8D4V - chains A and B; structure by X-ray diffraction, 1.85 A resolution.

# Chain A
Molecule: Cathepsin G, C-terminal truncated form
Organism: Homo sapiens
Reference sequence: P08311 (CATG_HUMAN); residues 16-238 here correspond to UniProt positions 21-243 (UniProt number = residue number + 5)
Chain sequence (223 residues; each row starts with the number of its first residue):
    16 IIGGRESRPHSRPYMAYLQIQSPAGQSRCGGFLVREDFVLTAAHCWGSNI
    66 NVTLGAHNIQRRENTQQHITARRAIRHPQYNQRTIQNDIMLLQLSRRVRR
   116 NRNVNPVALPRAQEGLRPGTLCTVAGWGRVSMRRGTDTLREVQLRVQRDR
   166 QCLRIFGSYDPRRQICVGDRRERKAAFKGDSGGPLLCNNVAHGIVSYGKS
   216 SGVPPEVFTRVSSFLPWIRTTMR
Cystine bridges: C44-C60, C137-C202, C167-C181
Curated features (UniProtKB/Swiss-Prot):
  - region (Important for antimicrobial activity): I16 to R20, H92 to L106
  - active site (Charge relay system): H59, D103, S196
  - glycosylation: N66 (N-linked (GlcNAc...) (complex) asparagine)

# Chain B
Molecule: Extracellular Adherence Protein
Organism: Staphylococcus aureus subsp. aureus Mu50
Reference sequence: Q99QS1 (MAP_STAAM); residues 158-254 here = UniProt positions 158-254
Chain sequence (100 residues; row label = number of the first residue in the row):
   155 GSTVQVPYTITVNGTSQNILSNLTFNKNQNISYKDLEGKVKSVLESNRGI
   205 TDVDLRLSKQAKYTVNFKNGTKKVIDLKSGIYTANLINSSDIKSININVD
Not modelled in the structure: 155-156, 254
Sequence notes: expression tag (155-157)

# Interface between chain A and chain B
Pairs across the interface - 57 pairs, chain A then chain B:
  A39(A) with L177(B); T178(B), hydrogen bond (backbone-backbone)
  G40(A) with N176(B); T178(B)
  Q41(A) with Q159(B), hydrogen bond; S175(B); N176(B), hydrogen bond (backbone-backbone)
  S42(A) with I173(B); L174(B); S175(B), hydrogen bond
  R43(A) with I173(B); L174(B), hydrogen bond (backbone-backbone)
  C44(A) with I173(B), hydrophobic
  H59(A) with Q171(B); I173(B)
  Y95(A) with Q171(B)
  Q97(A) with E199(B); S200(B), hydrogen bond (side chain-backbone); N201(B); R202(B), hydrogen bond (backbone-side chain); G203(B), hydrogen bond (side chain-backbone)
  R98(A) with R202(B), hydrogen bond (backbone-side chain); G203(B), hydrogen bond (side chain-backbone); I204(B); D208(B), salt bridge
  I100(A) with T169(B); Q171(B); R202(B)
  R144(A) with L174(B)
  F171(A) with G168(B); T169(B)
  A191(A) with N172(B)
  F192(A) with N172(B)
  K193(A) with S170(B), hydrogen bond; Q171(B); N172(B); I173(B)
  G194(A) with N172(B), hydrogen bond (backbone-backbone); I173(B); L174(B)
  D195(A) with N172(B), hydrogen bond (backbone-backbone)
  S196(A) with N172(B), hydrogen bond (side chain-backbone); I173(B), hydrogen bond (side chain-backbone)
  V210(A) with N172(B)
  S211(A) with Q171(B); N172(B), hydrogen bond (backbone-backbone)
  Y212(A) with T169(B); S170(B); Q171(B); N172(B)
  G213(A) with G168(B); T169(B); S170(B), hydrogen bond (backbone-backbone)
  K214(A) with G168(B), hydrogen bond (side chain-backbone)
  S215(A) with T165(B); S170(B)
  E221(A) with N172(B), hydrogen bond
Also at the interface, not in a pair above, chain A (27 interface residues in all): C60
Also at the interface, not in a pair above, chain B (23 interface residues in all): T163, S196, V197

# Overview
Chain A and chain B form an interface of 27 and 23 residues respectively, with 19 hydrogen bonds and 1 salt
bridge. Polar contacts include R98(A)-D208(B), Q41(A)-Q159(B) and S42(A)-S175(B). From UniProt: 3 active-site
residues on chain A.
Chain A is Cathepsin G, C-terminal truncated form (Homo sapiens) and chain B is Extracellular Adherence
Protein (Staphylococcus aureus subsp. aureus Mu50); the structure, Crystal Structure of Cathepsin G Inhibited
by Eap2 from S. aureus, was determined by X-ray diffraction together with 8D4O, 8D4Q, 8D4S and 8D4U from the
same study.
